4O1K - chain A; structure by X-ray diffraction, 1.83 A resolution.

== Chain A ==
Molecule: Carbonic anhydrase
From: Sordaria macrospora
Notes: EC 4.2.1.1
Reference sequence: C1L336 (C1L336_SORMA); residues 2-225 here correspond to UniProt positions 61-284 (UniProt number = residue number + 59)
Sequence (233 residues; row label = number of the first residue in the row):
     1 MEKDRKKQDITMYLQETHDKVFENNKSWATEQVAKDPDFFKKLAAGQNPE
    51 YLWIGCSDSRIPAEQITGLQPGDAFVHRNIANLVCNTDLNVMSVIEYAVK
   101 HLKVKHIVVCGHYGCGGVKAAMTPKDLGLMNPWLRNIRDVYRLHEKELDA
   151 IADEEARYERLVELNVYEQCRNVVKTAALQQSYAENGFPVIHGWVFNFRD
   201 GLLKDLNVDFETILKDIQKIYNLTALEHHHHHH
Disordered / not traced: 1-13, 225-233
Differences from the reference sequence: initiating methionine (1); expression tag (226-233)
Metal / ion sites: Zn2+: C56, D58, H112, C115

== Overview ==
The Zn2+ site is built by C56, D58, H112 and C115.
Chain A is Carbonic anhydrase (Sordaria macrospora); the structure, Crystal structures of two tetrameric
beta-carbonic anhydrases from the filamentous ascomycete Sordaria macrospora, was determined by X-ray
diffraction (same publication as 4O1J).
